Entry 1A38 (X-ray diffraction, 3.35 A resolution); this record covers chains A and P of the 4 polymer chains in the assembly.

# Chain A
Molecule: 14-3-3 protein zeta
From: Bos taurus
Reference sequence: P63103 (1433Z_BOVIN); residues 1-245 here = UniProt positions 1-245
Sequence (245 residues; row label = number of the first residue in the row):
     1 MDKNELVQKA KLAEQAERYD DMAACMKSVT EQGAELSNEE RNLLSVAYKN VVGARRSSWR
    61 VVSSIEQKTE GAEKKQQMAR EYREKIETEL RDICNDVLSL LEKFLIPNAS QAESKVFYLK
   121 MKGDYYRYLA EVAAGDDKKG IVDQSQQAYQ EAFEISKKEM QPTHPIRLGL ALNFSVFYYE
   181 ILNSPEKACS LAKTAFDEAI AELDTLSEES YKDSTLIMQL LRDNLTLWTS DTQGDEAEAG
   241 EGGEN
Disordered / not traced: 68-72, 203-209, 229-245

# Chain P
Molecule: R18 peptide (PHCVPRDLSWLDLEANMCLP)
Sequence (20 residues; numbered -8 to 11; the number before each row is that of its first residue; numbers below 1 keep their minus sign (Phe-8 is residue -8)):
    -8 FHCVPRDLSW LDLEANMCLP
Disordered / not traced: -8 to 0, 6-11

# Interface between chain A and chain P
Residue-residue contacts - 12 pairs, chain A then chain P:
  Asn42(A) - Trp1(P)
  Lys49(A) - Asp3(P)
  Arg56(A) - Glu5(P)  salt bridge
  Arg60(A) - Glu5(P)  salt bridge
  Lys120(A) - Leu2(P)
  Lys120(A) - Asp3(P)
  Arg127(A) - Glu5(P)  salt bridge
  Gly169(A) - Leu2(P)
  Leu172(A) - Leu4(P)  hydrophobic
  Asn173(A) - Asp3(P)
  Ile217(A) - Leu2(P)  hydrophobic
  Leu220(A) - Leu4(P)  hydrophobic
Other interface residues (no listed pair), chain A (17 interface residues in all): Arg41, Phe117, Asp124, Tyr128, Pro165, Ile166

# Summary
Chain A and chain P form an interface of 17 and 5 residues respectively; the contacts include 3 salt bridges.
Among the polar pairs are Arg56(A)-Glu5(P), Arg60(A)-Glu5(P) and Arg127(A)-Glu5(P).
Chain A is 14-3-3 protein zeta (Bos taurus) and chain P is R18 peptide (PHCVPRDLSWLDLEANMCLP); the structure,
14-3-3 protein zeta bound to R18 peptide, was determined by X-ray diffraction, deposited together with 1A37.
